8TJS - chains H and R of the 12 polymer chains in the assembly; structure by electron microscopy, 3.31 A resolution.

Chain H:
Name: Envelope glycoprotein gp41
Source organism: Human immunodeficiency virus 1
UniProtKB: Q2N0S6 (Q2N0S6_9HIV1); residues 512-664 here correspond to UniProt positions 509-661 (UniProt number = residue number - 3)
Chain sequence (153 residues; row label = number of the first residue in the row):
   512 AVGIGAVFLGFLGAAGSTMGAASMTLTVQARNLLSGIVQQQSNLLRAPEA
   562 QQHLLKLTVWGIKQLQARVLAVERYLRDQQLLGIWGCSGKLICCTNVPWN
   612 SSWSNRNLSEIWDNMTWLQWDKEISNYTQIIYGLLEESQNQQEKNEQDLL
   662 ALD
Disordered / not traced: 548-568
Disulfide bonds: Cys598-Cys604
Covalently attached groups: N-acetylglucosamine (NAG) linked to Asn611, Asn618, Asn637
Differences from the reference sequence: engineered mutation Pro559 (Ile556 in Q2N0S6), Cys605 (Thr602 in Q2N0S6)
Small-molecule neighbours: N-acetylglucosamine (NAG; 2-acetamido-2-deoxy-beta-D-glucopyranose): Ala512, Val513, Gly514, Ile515

Chain R:
Name: Antibody GPZ6-a.01 Heavy Chain
Notes: antibody fragment or engineered binder
Chain sequence (126 residues; each row starts with the number of its first residue; a row labelled like 82A-82C holds insertion residues (82A, then the next letters in order)):
     1 EAHLVESGGGLTQPGGSLRLSCVVSGISFSGHYMHWVRLSSGRGLEWVSG
    51 IS
   52A D
    53 IGDKRWYADSVRGRFTISRENAKNTLYLQM
82A-82C DNL
    83 RPEDSAVYYCTGRAILYP
100A-100I RAYYKDHRS
   101 DVWGAGVLVTVSS
Disordered / not traced: 1
Disulfide bonds: Cys22-Cys92
Small-molecule neighbours: N-acetylglucosamine (NAG; 2-acetamido-2-deoxy-beta-D-glucopyranose): Gly54, Asp55, Lys56

Interface between chain H and chain R:
Residue-residue contacts - 32 pairs, chain H then chain R:
  Gly514(H) - Tyr33(R)
  Gly514(H) - His35(R)  hydrogen bond (backbone-side chain)
  Gly514(H) - Arg95(R)
  Ile515(H) - Tyr33(R)
  Ile515(H) - Arg95(R)
  Ile515(H) - Ala96(R)
  Ile515(H) - Ile97(R)  hydrophobic
  Ile515(H) - Arg100H(R)
  Gly516(H) - Gly31(R)
  Gly516(H) - Tyr33(R)
  Gly516(H) - Asp52A(R)
  Gly516(H) - Arg95(R)  hydrogen bond (backbone-backbone)
  Gly516(H) - Ala96(R)
  Gly516(H) - Ile97(R)  hydrogen bond (backbone-backbone)
  Ala517(H) - Gly31(R)  hydrogen bond (backbone-backbone)
  Ala517(H) - Asp52A(R)  hydrogen bond (backbone-side chain)
  Ala517(H) - Ile97(R)
  Ala517(H) - Tyr99(R)  hydrophobic
  Val518(H) - Ser28(R)
  Val518(H) - Gly31(R)
  Val518(H) - Ile97(R)  hydrogen bond (backbone-backbone)
  Val518(H) - Leu98(R)
  Val518(H) - Tyr99(R)  hydrogen bond (backbone-backbone)
  Phe519(H) - Tyr99(R)  hydrophobic
  Leu520(H) - Pro100(R)  hydrophobic
  Leu520(H) - Tyr100C(R)  hydrophobic
  Leu520(H) - Tyr100D(R)
  Gly524(H) - Tyr100C(R)
  Ala525(H) - Tyr100C(R)  hydrophobic
  Ser528(H) - Tyr100C(R)
  Ala532(H) - Tyr100C(R)
  Met535(H) - Ala100B(R)  hydrophobic
Also at the interface, not in a pair above, chain H (13 interface residues in all): Thr536
Also at the interface, not in a pair above, chain R (16 interface residues in all): His32

Summary:
The interface between chain H and chain R involves 13 residues on one side and 16 on the other, with 7
hydrogen bonds. Among the polar pairs are Gly514(H)-His35(R), Ala517(H)-Asp52A(R) and Gly516(H)-Arg95(R).
Bound to chain H: N-acetylglucosamine. Chain R binds N-acetylglucosamine.
Here chain H is Envelope glycoprotein gp41 (Human immunodeficiency virus 1) and chain R is Antibody GPZ6-a.01
Heavy Chain. Entry 8TJS (CRYO-EM STRUCTURE OF HIV-1 BG505DS-SOSIP.664 ENV TRIMER BOUND TO GPZ6-a.01 FAB) was
determined by electron microscopy (same publication as 8TDX, 8TE7, 8TJR, 8TKC, 8TL2, 8TL4 and 5 further
entries).
